PDB entry 5MUU | electron microscopy, 4.00 A resolution | chains E and J of the 13 polymer chains in the assembly

== Chain E (and J) ==
Molecule: Major outer capsid protein
Organism: Pseudomonas phage phi6
Notes: chain J of this document is another copy of the same molecule, construct and numbering; everything in this record applies to it too
UniProtKB: P07579 (CAPSD_BPPH6); residue numbers follow UniProt; this construct covers 1-149
Amino-acid sequence (149 residues; numbered 1 to 149; the number before each row is that of its first residue):
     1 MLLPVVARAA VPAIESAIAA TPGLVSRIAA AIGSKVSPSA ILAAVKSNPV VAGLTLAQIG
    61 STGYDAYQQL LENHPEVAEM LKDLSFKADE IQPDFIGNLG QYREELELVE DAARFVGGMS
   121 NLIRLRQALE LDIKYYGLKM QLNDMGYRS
Not modelled in the structure: 149

== How chain E and chain J interact ==
Residue-residue contacts (21):
  Glu-105(E) / Leu-131(J)
  Glu-105(E) / Tyr-135(J)  hydrogen bond
  Leu-106(E) / Leu-138(J)  hydrophobic
  Leu-108(E) / Arg-124(J)
  Leu-108(E) / Gln-127(J)
  Leu-108(E) / Ala-128(J)  hydrophobic
  Val-109(E) / Leu-131(J)  hydrophobic
  Glu-110(E) / Lys-139(J)  salt bridge
  Asp-111(E) / Arg-124(J)  salt bridge
  Ala-112(E) / Ala-128(J)  hydrophobic
  Phe-115(E) / Phe-115(J)  hydrophobic
  Phe-115(E) / Val-116(J)
  Met-119(E) / Tyr-136(J)  hydrophobic
  Met-119(E) / Met-140(J)  hydrophobic
  Leu-122(E) / Tyr-136(J)  hydrophobic
  Ile-123(E) / Met-140(J)  hydrophobic
  Arg-126(E) / Leu-129(J)  hydrogen bond (side chain-backbone)
  Arg-126(E) / Leu-131(J)  hydrogen bond (side chain-backbone)
  Arg-126(E) / Ile-133(J)
  Arg-126(E) / Tyr-136(J)
  Leu-129(E) / Leu-129(J)  hydrophobic
Other interface residues (no listed pair), chain E (14 interface residues in all): Tyr-102
Other interface residues (no listed pair), chain J (15 interface residues in all): Leu-125, Leu-142

== Summary ==
14 residues of chain E and 15 residues of chain J are in contact; the contacts include 3 hydrogen bonds and 2
salt bridges. Polar pairs include Glu-110(E)/Lys-139(J), Asp-111(E)/Arg-124(J) and Glu-105(E)/Tyr-135(J).
Chain E and chain J are both Major outer capsid protein (Pseudomonas phage phi6); the structure, dsRNA
bacteriophage phi6 nucleocapsid, was determined by electron microscopy, deposited together with 5MUV and 5MUW.
